Entry 7SC5 (electron microscopy, 3.88 A resolution); this record covers chains A and C of the 6 polymer chains in the assembly.

# Chain A (and C)
Protein: Envelope glycoprotein gp120
From: HIV whole-genome vector AA1305#18
Notes: chain C of this document is another copy of the same molecule, construct and numbering; everything in this record applies to it too
UniProtKB: A0A6H1VID3 (A0A6H1VID3_9PLVG); residues 31-504 here correspond to UniProt positions 30-503 (UniProt number = residue number - 1)
Chain sequence (474 residues; each row starts with the number of its first residue):
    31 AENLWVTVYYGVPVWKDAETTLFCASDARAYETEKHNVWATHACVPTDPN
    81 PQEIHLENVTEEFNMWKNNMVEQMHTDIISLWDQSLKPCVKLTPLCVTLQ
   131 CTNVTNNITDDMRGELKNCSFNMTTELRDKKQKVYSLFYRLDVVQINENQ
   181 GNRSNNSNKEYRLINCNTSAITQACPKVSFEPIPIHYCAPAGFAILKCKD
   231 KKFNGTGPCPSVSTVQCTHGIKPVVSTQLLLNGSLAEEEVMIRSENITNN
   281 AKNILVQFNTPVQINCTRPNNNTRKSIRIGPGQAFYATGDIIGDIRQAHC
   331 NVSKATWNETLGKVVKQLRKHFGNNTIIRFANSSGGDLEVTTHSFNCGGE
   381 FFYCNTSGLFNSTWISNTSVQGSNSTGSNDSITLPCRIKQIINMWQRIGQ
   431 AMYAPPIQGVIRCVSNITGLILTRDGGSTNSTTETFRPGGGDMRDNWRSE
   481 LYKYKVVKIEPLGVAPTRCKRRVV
Disordered / not traced: 60-62, 142-144, 177-189, 396-410
Disulfides: Cys54-Cys74, Cys119-Cys205, Cys126-Cys196, Cys131-Cys149, Cys218-Cys247, Cys228-Cys239, Cys296-Cys330, Cys377-Cys443, Cys384-Cys416
Covalent attachments: N-acetylglucosamine (NAG) linked to Asn88, Asn133, Asn148, Asn152, Asn234, Asn301, Asn331, Asn354, Asn385, Asn391, Ser445, Asn446
Differences from the reference sequence: conflict Arg59 (Lys58 in A0A6H1VID3), Ser374 (Tyr373 in A0A6H1VID3), Cys499 (Ala498 in A0A6H1VID3)

# Interface between chain A and chain C
Residue-residue contacts (16; chain A residue first):
  Glu156(A) - Cys196(C)
  Leu157(A) - Cys126(C)
  Leu157(A) - Val127(C)
  Arg158(A) - Pro124(C)  hydrogen bond (side chain-backbone)
  Arg158(A) - Cys126(C)
  Arg158(A) - Val127(C)
  Arg158(A) - Asn152(C)  hydrogen bond (side chain-backbone)
  Arg158(A) - Met153(C)  hydrogen bond
  Arg308(A) - Cys196(C)  hydrogen bond (side chain-backbone)
  Arg308(A) - Asn197(C)  hydrogen bond (side chain-backbone)
  Gly310(A) - Cys196(C)
  Pro311(A) - Thr123(C)
  Pro311(A) - Thr198(C)
  Gly312(A) - Thr198(C)  hydrogen bond (backbone-backbone)
  Gly312(A) - Ser199(C)
  Arg502(A) - Val504(C)
Other interface residues (no listed pair), chain A (9 interface residues in all): Asp159
Other interface residues (no listed pair), chain C (15 interface residues in all): Thr128, Thr155, Arg192, Ala200

# Overview
9 residues of chain A face 15 of chain C across their interface, with 6 hydrogen bonds. Polar contacts include
Arg158(A)-Pro124(C), Arg158(A)-Asn152(C) and Arg158(A)-Met153(C). N-acetylglucosamine is covalently linked to
Asn88(A), Asn133(A), Asn148(A), Asn152(A), Asn234(A) and Asn301(A) and 6 more.
Both chains are Envelope glycoprotein gp120 (HIV whole-genome vector AA1305#18). Entry 7SC5 (Cytoplasmic tail
deleted HIV Env trimer in nanodisc) was determined by electron microscopy.
